Entry 7EO9 (X-ray diffraction, 2.57 A resolution); this record covers chain A.

[Chain A]
Molecule: Kinesin-like protein KIF1A
Organism: Mus musculus
UniProt: P33173 (KIF1A_MOUSE); residues 1-382 here = UniProt positions 1-382
Amino-acid sequence (389 residues; each row starts with the number of its first residue):
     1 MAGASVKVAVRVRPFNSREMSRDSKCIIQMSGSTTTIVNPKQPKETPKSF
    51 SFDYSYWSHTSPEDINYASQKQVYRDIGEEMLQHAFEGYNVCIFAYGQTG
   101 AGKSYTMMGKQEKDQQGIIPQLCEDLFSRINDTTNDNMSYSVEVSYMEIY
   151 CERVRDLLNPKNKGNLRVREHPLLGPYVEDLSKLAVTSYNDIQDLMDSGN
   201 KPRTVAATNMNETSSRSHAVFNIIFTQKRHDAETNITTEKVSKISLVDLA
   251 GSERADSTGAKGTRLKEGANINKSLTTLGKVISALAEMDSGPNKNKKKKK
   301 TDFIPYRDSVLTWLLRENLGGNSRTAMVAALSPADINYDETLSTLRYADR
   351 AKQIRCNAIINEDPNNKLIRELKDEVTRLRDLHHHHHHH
Unresolved in the structure: 1, 255-269, 289-302, 382-389
Construct notes: expression tag (383-389)
Bound ions: Mg2+: Ser104 (together with ADP)
Ligand contacts:
  - ADP (adenosine-5'-diphosphate): Arg11, Arg13, Pro14, Ser58, Tyr67, Gln98, Thr99, Gly100, Ala101, Gly102, Lys103, Ser104, Tyr105, Lys110
  - aluminium fluoride (AF3): Thr99, Lys103, Ser104, Thr213, Ser214, Ser215, Asp248, Leu249
Reported in the primary citation:
  - mutagenesis - E239K: decreased catalytic activity
  - mutagenesis - E239K: unchanged binding to microtubules
  - mutagenesis - E239K: increased binding to ADP
  - contacts within the chain: Glu239-Asp363, Lys228-Glu239

[In short]
Bound to chain A: ADP and aluminium fluoride. The paper reports that E239K reduces catalytic activity;
contacts within the chain involving Glu239, Asp363 and Lys228.
Chain A is Kinesin-like protein KIF1A (Mus musculus); the structure, Crystal structure of KIF1A Motor-Neck
domain with ADP-Mg-AlFx, was determined by X-ray diffraction together with 7EOB from the same study.
